Entry 8RD4 (electron microscopy, 3.58 A resolution); this record covers chains D and E of the 6 polymer chains in the assembly.

# Chain D
Molecule: Telomeric repeat-binding factor 2-interacting protein 1
Organism: Homo sapiens
UniProtKB: Q9NYB0 (TE2IP_HUMAN); residues 1-399 here = UniProt positions 1-399
Amino-acid sequence (399 residues; numbered 1 to 399; the number before each row is that of its first residue):
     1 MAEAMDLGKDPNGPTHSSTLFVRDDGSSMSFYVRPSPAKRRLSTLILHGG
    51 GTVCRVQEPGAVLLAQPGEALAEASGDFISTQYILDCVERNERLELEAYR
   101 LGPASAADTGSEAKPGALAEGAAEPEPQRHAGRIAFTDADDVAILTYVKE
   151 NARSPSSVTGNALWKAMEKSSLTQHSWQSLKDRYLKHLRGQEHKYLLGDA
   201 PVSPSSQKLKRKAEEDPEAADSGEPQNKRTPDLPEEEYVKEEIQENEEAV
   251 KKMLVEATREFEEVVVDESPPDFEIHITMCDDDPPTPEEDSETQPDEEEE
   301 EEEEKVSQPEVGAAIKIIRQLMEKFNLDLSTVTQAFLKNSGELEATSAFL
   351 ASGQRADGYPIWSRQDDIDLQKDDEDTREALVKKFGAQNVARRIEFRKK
Unresolved in the structure: 1-10, 104-131, 197-399
UniProt features mapped onto this chain:
  - motif: Lys383 to Lys399 (Nuclear localization signal)
  - modified residue: Ala2 (N-acetylalanine), Ser36 (Phosphoserine), Ser43 (Phosphoserine), Ser154 (Phosphoserine), Ser156 (Phosphoserine), Ser203 (Phosphoserine), Ser206 (Phosphoserine)
  - cross-link (Glycyl lysine isopeptide (Lys-Gly)): Lys114 (interchain with G-Cter in SUMO2), Lys194 (interchain with G-Cter in SUMO2), Lys208 (interchain with G-Cter in SUMO2), Lys212 (interchain with G-Cter in SUMO2), Lys240 (interchain with G-Cter in SUMO2), Lys372 (interchain with G-Cter in SUMO2)
What the authors report for this chain:
  - binding site for the 100-nt DNA strand: Arg133
  - mutagenesis - R133E: abolished binding to DNA-PK
  - mutagenesis - K39D/R40E/R55E: abolished binding to KU

# Chain E
Molecule: X-ray repair cross-complementing protein 6
Organism: Homo sapiens
Notes: EC 3.6.4.-, 4.2.99.-
UniProtKB: P12956 (XRCC6_HUMAN); residue numbers follow UniProt; this construct covers 1-609
Amino-acid sequence (609 residues; each row starts with the number of its first residue):
     1 MSGWESYYKTEGDEEAEEEQEENLEASGDYKYSGRDSLIFLVDASKAMFE
    51 SQSEDELTPFDMSIQCIQSVYISKIISSDRDLLAVVFYGTEKDKNSVNFK
   101 NIYVLQELDNPGAKRILELDQFKGQQGQKRFQDMMGHGSDYSLSEVLWVC
   151 ANLFSDVQFKMSHKRIMLFTNEDNPHGNDSAKASRARTKAGDLRDTGIFL
   201 DLMHLKKPGGFDISLFYRDIISIAEDEDLRVHFEESSKLEDLLRKVRAKE
   251 TRKRALSRLKLKLNKDIVISVGIYNLVQKALKPPPIKLYRETNEPVKTKT
   301 RTFNTSTGGLLLPSDTKRSQIYGSRQIILEKEETEELKRFDDPGLMLMGF
   351 KPLVLLKKHHYLRPSLFVYPEESLVIGSSTLFSALLIKCLEKEVAALCRY
   401 TPRRNIPPYFVALVPQEEELDDQKIQVTPPGFQLVFLPFADDKRKMPFTE
   451 KIMATPEQVGKMKAIVEKLRFTYRSDSFENPVLQQHFRNLEALALDLMEP
   501 EQAVDLTLPKVEAMNKRLGSLVDEFKELVYPPDYNPEGKVTKRKHDNEGS
   551 GSKRPKVEYSEEELKTHISKGTLGKFTVPMLKEACRAYGLKSGLKKQELL
   601 EALTKHFQD
Unresolved in the structure: 1-30, 538-556
UniProt features mapped onto this chain:
  - region: Val578 to Glu583 (Interaction with BAX)
  - active site: Lys31 (Schiff-base intermediate with DNA)
  - modified residue: Ser2 (N-acetylserine), Ser6 (Phosphoserine), Ser27 (Phosphoserine), Lys31 (N6-acetyllysine), Ser51 (Phosphoserine), Ser306 (Phosphoserine), Lys317 (N6-acetyllysine), Lys331 (N6-acetyllysine), Lys338 (N6-acetyllysine), Thr455 (Phosphothreonine), Lys461 (N6-acetyllysine), Ser477 (Phosphoserine), Ser520 (Phosphoserine), Lys539 (N6-acetyllysine), Lys542 (N6-acetyllysine), Lys544 (N6-acetyllysine), Ser550 (Phosphoserine), Lys553 (N6-acetyllysine), Lys556 (N6-acetyllysine), Ser560 (Phosphoserine) and 1 more in UniProt
  - cross-link (Glycyl lysine isopeptide (Lys-Gly)): Lys287 (interchain with G-Cter in SUMO2), Lys317 (interchain with G-Cter in SUMO2), Lys556 (interchain with G-Cter in SUMO2)
  - mutagenesis: Lys31 (K31A: Diminishes the ability to form a Schiff base. Abolishes adduct formation; when associated with A-160 and A-164), Lys160 (K160A: Abolishes adduct formation; when associated with A-31 and A-160), Lys164 (K164A: Abolishes adduct formation; when associated with A-31 and A-164), Lys539 (K539Q: Complete loss of suppression of BAX-induced apoptosis; K539R: No effect on suppression of BAX-induced apoptosis), Lys542 (K542Q: Complete loss of suppression of BAX-induced apoptosis; K542R: No effect on suppression of BAX-induced apoptosis), Lys544 (K544R: No effect on suppression of BAX-induced apoptosis), Lys553 (K553Q: Partial loss of suppression of BAX-induced apoptosis; K553R: No effect on suppression of BAX-induced apoptosis), Lys556 (K556R: No effect on suppression of BAX-induced apoptosis), Lys570 (K570R: Loss of methylation; loss of anti-apoptotic activity; no effect on XRCC5 stabilization)
What the authors report for this chain:
  - binding site for the 100-nt DNA strand: Lys575, Lys595, Lys596

# How chain D and chain E interact
Residue-residue contacts (22):
  Pro35(D) with Leu493(E); Met498(E); Glu499(E); Pro500(E)
  Ser36(D) with Met498(E), hydrogen bond (backbone-backbone)
  Lys39(D) with Met498(E)
  Arg40(D) with Met498(E); Glu499(E), salt bridge
  Ser43(D) with Met498(E)
  Arg55(D) with Leu493(E); Ala494(E); Asp496(E)
  Val56(D) with Leu493(E)
  Gln57(D) with Asn293(E), hydrogen bond (backbone-side chain)
  Pro59(D) with Arg290(E); Glu291(E)
  Gly132(D) with Gly574(E); Lys575(E), hydrogen bond (backbone-backbone); Phe576(E)
  Ile134(D) with Leu573(E); Gly574(E); Lys596(E)
Also at the interface, not in a pair above, chain D (12 interface residues in all): Tyr32
Also at the interface, not in a pair above, chain E (18 interface residues in all): Lys114, Ala492, Leu497, Thr577
From the paper, about this interface:
  - interface residues, chain D: Lys39(D), Arg40(D), Arg55(D)
  - interface residues, chain E: Asp496(E), Glu499(E)

# In short
The interface between chain D and chain E involves 12 residues on one side and 18 on the other; the contacts
include 3 hydrogen bonds and 1 salt bridge. Polar contacts include Arg40(D)-Glu499(E), Gln57(D)-Asn293(E) and
Ser36(D)-Met498(E). From the paper: a binding site for the 100-nt DNA strand at Arg133(D) and Lys575(E) among
others; R133E of chain D abolishes binding to DNA-PK.
Chain D is Telomeric repeat-binding factor 2-interacting protein 1 and chain E is X-ray repair
cross-complementing protein 6, both from Homo sapiens; the structure, Telomeric RAP1:DNA-PK complex, was
determined by electron microscopy.
